PDB entry 5TIL | X-ray diffraction, 2.83 A resolution | chains C and H of the 5 polymer chains in the assembly

Chain C:
Protein: Pre-glycoprotein polyprotein GP complex
Notes: fragment: gp33 peptide
Reference sequence: Q9QDK7 (Q9QDK7_9VIRU); residues 1-9 here correspond to UniProt positions 33-41 (UniProt number = residue number + 32)
Sequence (9 residues; row label = number of the first residue in the row):
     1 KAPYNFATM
Sequence notes: engineered mutation P3 (Val35 in Q9QDK7), M9 (Cys41 in Q9QDK7)

Chain H:
Protein: Beta chain of murine T cell receptor P14
Source organism: Mus musculus
Sequence (238 residues; numbered 1 to 238; the number before each row is that of its first residue):
     1 AVTQSPRSKVAVTGGKVTLSCHQTNNHDYMYWYRQDTGHGLRLIHYSYVA
    51 DSTEKGDIPDGYKASRPSQENFSLILELASLSQTAVYFCASSDAGGRNTL
   101 YFGAGTRLSVLEDLRNVTPPKVSLFEPSKAEIANKQKATLVCLARGFFPD
   151 HVELSWWVNGKEVHSGVCTDPQAYKESNYSYSLSSRLRVSATFWHNPRNH
   201 FRCQVQFHGLSEEDKWPEGSPKPVTQNISAEAWGRADC
Not modelled in the structure: 191-192, 216-219, 237-238
Disulfides: C21-C89, C142-C203

Chain C / chain H interface:
Pairs across the interface (12; chain C residue first):
  Y4(C) with R97(H), hydrogen bond
  N5(C) with G95(H); G96(H), hydrogen bond (backbone-backbone)
  F6(C) with A94(H); G95(H); G96(H); R97(H); N98(H)
  A7(C) with D93(H); N98(H)
  T8(C) with D93(H), hydrogen bond (backbone-side chain); A94(H)

In short:
5 residues of chain C and 6 residues of chain H are in contact, with 3 hydrogen bonds. Among the polar pairs
are Y4(C)-R97(H), T8(C)-D93(H) and N5(C)-G96(H).
Here chain C is Pre-glycoprotein polyprotein GP complex and chain H is Beta chain of murine T cell receptor
P14 (Mus musculus). Entry 5TIL (Murine class I major histocompatibility complex H-2 Db in complex with
LCMV-derived GP33 altered peptide V3P ...) was determined by X-ray diffraction.
